6UQ0 - chains B and J of the 13 polymer chains in the assembly; structure by X-ray diffraction, 3.56 A resolution.

Chain B:
Name: DNA-directed RNA polymerase II subunit RPB2
From: Saccharomyces cerevisiae (strain ATCC 204508 / S288c)
Notes: EC 2.7.7.6
UniProt: P08518 (RPB2_YEAST); residues 1-1224 here = UniProt positions 1-1224
Chain sequence (1224 residues; numbered 1 to 1224; the number before each row is that of its first residue):
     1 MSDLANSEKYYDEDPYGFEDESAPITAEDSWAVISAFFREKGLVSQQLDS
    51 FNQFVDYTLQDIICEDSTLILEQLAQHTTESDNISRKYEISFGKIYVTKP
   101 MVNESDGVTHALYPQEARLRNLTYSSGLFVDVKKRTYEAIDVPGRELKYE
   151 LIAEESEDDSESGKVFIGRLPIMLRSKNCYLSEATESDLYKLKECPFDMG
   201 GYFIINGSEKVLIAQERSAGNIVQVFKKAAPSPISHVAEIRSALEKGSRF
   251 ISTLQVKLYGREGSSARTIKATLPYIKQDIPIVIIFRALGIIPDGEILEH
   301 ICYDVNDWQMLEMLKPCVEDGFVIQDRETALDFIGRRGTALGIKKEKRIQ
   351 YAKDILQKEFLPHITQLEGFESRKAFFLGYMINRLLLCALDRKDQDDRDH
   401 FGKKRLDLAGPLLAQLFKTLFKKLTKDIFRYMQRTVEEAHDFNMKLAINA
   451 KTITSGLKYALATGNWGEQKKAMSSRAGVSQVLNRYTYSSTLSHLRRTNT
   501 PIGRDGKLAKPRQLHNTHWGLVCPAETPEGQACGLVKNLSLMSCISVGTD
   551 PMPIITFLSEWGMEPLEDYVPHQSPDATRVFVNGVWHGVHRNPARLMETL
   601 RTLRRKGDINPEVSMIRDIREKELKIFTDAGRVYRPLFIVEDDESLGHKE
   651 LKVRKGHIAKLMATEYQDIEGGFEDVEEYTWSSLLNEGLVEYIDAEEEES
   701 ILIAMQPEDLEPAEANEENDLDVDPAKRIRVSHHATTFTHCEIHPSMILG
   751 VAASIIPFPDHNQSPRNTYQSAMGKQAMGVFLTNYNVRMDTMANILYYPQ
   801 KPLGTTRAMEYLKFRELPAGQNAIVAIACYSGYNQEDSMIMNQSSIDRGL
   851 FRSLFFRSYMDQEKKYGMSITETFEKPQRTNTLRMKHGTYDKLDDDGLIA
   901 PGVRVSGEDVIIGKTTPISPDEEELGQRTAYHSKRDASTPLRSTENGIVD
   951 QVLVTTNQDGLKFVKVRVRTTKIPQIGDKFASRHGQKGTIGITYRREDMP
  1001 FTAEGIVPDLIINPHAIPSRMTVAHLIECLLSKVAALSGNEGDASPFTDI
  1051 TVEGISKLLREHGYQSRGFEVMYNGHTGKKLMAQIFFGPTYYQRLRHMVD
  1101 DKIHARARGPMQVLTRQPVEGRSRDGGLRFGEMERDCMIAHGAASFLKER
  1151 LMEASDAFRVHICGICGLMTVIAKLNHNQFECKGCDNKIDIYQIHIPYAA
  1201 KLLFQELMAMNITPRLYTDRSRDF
Unresolved in the structure: 1-19, 76-85, 139-161, 338-344, 439-445, 503-508, 644-646, 669-676, 715-720, 919-929, 1222-1224
Ion coordination: Zn2+: C1163, C1166, C1182, C1185

Chain J:
Name: DNA-directed RNA polymerases I, II, and III subunit RPABC5
From: Saccharomyces cerevisiae (strain ATCC 204508 / S288c)
UniProt: P22139 (RPAB5_YEAST); residue numbers follow UniProt; this construct covers 1-70
Chain sequence (70 residues; each row starts with the number of its first residue):
     1 MIVPVRCFSCGKVVGDKWESYLNLLQEDELDEGTALSRLGLKRYCCRRMI
    51 LTHVDLIEKFLRYNPLEKRD
Unresolved in the structure: 66-70
Ion coordination: Zn2+: C7, C10, C45, C46
Swiss-Prot annotation at these positions:
  - binding site (Zn(2+)): C7, C10, C45, C46
  - cross-link: K59 (Glycyl lysine isopeptide (Lys-Gly) (interchain with G-Cter in ubiquitin))

Chain B / chain J interface:
Residue-residue contacts (61):
  E186(B) with R62(J), salt bridge
  Y190(B) with K59(J); R62(J); Y63(J), hydrophobic
  C195(B) with Y63(J)
  P196(B) with Y63(J)
  V780(B) with L56(J), hydrophobic
  T783(B) with K59(J); F60(J); Y63(J), hydrogen bond
  N784(B) with Y63(J), hydrogen bond (backbone-side chain)
  Y785(B) with M1(J), hydrogen bond; F60(J), hydrophobic
  I795(B) with M1(J), hydrophobic
  L796(B) with M1(J)
  Y797(B) with M1(J), hydrogen bond (backbone-backbone)
  Y798(B) with I2(J); P4(J), hydrophobic
  P799(B) with M1(J)
  Q800(B) with R48(J); T52(J), hydrogen bond
  K801(B) with L51(J), hydrogen bond (side chain-backbone); T52(J), hydrogen bond (backbone-backbone); V54(J)
  L803(B) with T52(J)
  R815(B) with V54(J)
  E816(B) with V54(J); L56(J)
  N822(B) with R48(J), hydrogen bond (backbone-side chain)
  I824(B) with S9(J); Y44(J), hydrophobic; C45(J), hydrophobic; R48(J)
  S845(B) with F8(J)
  R848(B) with R6(J); C7(J), hydrogen bond (side chain-backbone); F8(J), hydrogen bond (side chain-backbone); C10(J), hydrogen bond (side chain-backbone); G11(J)
  L850(B) with F8(J), hydrophobic
  R996(B) with S9(J); C10(J), hydrogen bond (side chain-backbone)
  E1004(B) with R43(J)
  I1006(B) with C45(J), hydrophobic
  V1007(B) with S9(J)
  D1009(B) with F8(J); S9(J), hydrogen bond; R48(J), salt bridge
  K1033(B) with Y44(J)
  A1035(B) with L51(J)
  A1036(B) with R47(J), hydrogen bond (backbone-side chain)
  L1037(B) with Y44(J), hydrophobic; R47(J), hydrogen bond (backbone-side chain)
  S1038(B) with G33(J)
  G1039(B) with E32(J); G33(J); L51(J)
  N1040(B) with L51(J)
  Y1064(B) with Y44(J)
  E1070(B) with Y44(J), hydrogen bond
  F1087(B) with Y44(J)
Interface residues without a listed pair, chain B (49 interface residues in all): K193, E194, F197, V787, L817, P818, Q821, A823, N842, S844, G849
Interface residues without a listed pair, chain J (28 interface residues in all): V3, M49, H53, P65

Overview:
Chain B and chain J form an interface of 49 and 28 residues respectively; the contacts include 16 hydrogen
bonds and 2 salt bridges. Polar pairs include E186(B)-R62(J), D1009(B)-R48(J) and T783(B)-Y63(J). UniProt
lists 4 Zn2+-binding residues on chain J.
Chain B is DNA-directed RNA polymerase II subunit RPB2 and chain J is DNA-directed RNA polymerases I, II, and
III subunit RPABC5, both from Saccharomyces cerevisiae (strain ATCC 204508 / S288c); the structure, RNA
polymerase II elongation complex with 5-guanidinohydantoin lesion in state 4, was determined by X-ray
diffraction (same publication as 6UPX, 6UPY, 6UPZ, 6UQ1, 6UQ2 and 6UQ3).
